Entry 8BWS (electron microscopy, 3.20 A resolution); this record covers chains A and S of the 20 polymer chains in the assembly.

[Chain A]
Protein: DNA-directed RNA polymerase III subunit RPC1
Source organism: Saccharomyces cerevisiae S288C
Notes: EC 2.7.7.6
Reference sequence: P04051 (RPC1_YEAST); residue numbers follow UniProt; this construct covers 1-1460
Sequence (1460 residues; numbered 1 to 1460; the number before each row is that of its first residue):
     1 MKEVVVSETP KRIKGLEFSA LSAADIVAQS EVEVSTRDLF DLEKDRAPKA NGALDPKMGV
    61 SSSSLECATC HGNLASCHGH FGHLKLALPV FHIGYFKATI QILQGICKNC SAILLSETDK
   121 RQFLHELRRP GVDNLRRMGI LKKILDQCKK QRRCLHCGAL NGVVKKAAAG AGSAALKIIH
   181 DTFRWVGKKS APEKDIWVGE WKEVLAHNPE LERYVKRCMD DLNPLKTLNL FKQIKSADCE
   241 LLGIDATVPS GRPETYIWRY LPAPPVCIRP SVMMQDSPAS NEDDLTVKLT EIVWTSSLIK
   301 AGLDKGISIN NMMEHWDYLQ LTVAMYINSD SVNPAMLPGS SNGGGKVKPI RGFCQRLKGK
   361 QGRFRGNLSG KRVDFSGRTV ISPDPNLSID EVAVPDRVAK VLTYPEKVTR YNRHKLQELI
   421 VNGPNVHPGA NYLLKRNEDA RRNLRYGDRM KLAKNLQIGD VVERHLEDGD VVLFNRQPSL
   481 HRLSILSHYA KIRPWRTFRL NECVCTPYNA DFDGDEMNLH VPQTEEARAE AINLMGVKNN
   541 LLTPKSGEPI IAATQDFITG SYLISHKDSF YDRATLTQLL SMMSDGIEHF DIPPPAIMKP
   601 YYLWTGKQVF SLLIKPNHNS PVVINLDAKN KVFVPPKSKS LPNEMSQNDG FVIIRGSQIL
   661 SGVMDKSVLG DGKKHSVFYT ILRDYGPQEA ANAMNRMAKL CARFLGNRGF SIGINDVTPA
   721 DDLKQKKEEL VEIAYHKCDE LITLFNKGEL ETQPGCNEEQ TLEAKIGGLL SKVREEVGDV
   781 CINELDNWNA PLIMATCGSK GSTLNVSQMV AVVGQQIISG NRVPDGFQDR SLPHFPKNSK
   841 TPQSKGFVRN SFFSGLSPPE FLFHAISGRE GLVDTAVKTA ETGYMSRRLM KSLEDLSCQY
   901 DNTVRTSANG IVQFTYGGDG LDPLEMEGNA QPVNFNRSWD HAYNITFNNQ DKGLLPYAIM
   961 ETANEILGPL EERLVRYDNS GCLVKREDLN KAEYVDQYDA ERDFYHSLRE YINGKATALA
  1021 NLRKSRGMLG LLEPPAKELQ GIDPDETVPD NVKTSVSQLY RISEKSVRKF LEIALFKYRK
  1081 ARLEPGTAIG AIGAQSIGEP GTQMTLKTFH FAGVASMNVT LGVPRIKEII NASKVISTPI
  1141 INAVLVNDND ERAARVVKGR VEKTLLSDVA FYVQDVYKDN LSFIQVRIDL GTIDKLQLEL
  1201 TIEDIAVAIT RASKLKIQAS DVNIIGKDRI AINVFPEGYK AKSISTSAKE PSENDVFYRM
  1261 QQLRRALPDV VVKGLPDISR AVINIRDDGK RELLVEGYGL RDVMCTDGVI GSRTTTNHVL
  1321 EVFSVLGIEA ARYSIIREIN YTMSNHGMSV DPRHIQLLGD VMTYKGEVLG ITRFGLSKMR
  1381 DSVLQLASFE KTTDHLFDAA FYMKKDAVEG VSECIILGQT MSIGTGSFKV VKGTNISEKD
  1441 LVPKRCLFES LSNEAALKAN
Unresolved in the structure: 1, 274-279, 335-348, 1237-1251
Curated features (UniProtKB/Swiss-Prot):
  - region: Pro-858 to Glu-870 (Bridging helix)
  - binding site (Zn(2+)): Cys-67, Cys-70, Cys-77, His-80, Cys-107, Cys-110, Cys-154
  - binding site (Mg(2+)): Asp-511, Asp-513, Asp-515
  - mutagenesis: Thr-506 (T506I: Temperature-sensitive), Asn-509 (N509Y: Temperature-sensitive), Asn-518 (N518Q: Temperature-sensitive)
Metal / ion sites: Zn2+ site 1: Cys-67, Cys-70, Cys-77, His-80; Zn2+ site 2: Cys-107, Cys-110, Cys-154, Cys-157; Mg2+: Asp-511, Asp-513, Asp-515 (shared with 1 residue of chain R)
Residues lining bound ligands: 4QM ((3R,5S,7R,8R,9S,10S,12S,13R,14S,17R)-10,13-dimethyl-17-[(2R)-pentan-2-yl]-2,3,4,5,6,7,8,9,11,12,14,15,16,17-tetradecahydro-1H-cyclopenta[a]phenanthrene-3,7,12-triol): Lys-1134, Asp-1277, Tyr-1298, His-1318, Leu-1320, Glu-1321, Ser-1324

[Chain S]
Molecule: Non-template DNA
Sequence (52 nucleotides; row label = number of the first residue in the row):
     1 GCAGCCTAGT TGATCTCATA GCCCATTCCT ACTCAGGAGA AGGAGCAGAG CG
Unresolved in the structure: 1-33

[Interface between chain A and chain S]
Residue-residue contacts (7; chain A residue first):
  Lys-165(A) with DG42(S), hydrogen bond to the phosphate; DG43(S), salt bridge to the phosphate
  Arg-184(A) with DG43(S), salt bridge to the phosphate
  Ser-1133(A) with DA38(S), phosphate contact
  Lys-1134(A) with DG39(S), salt bridge to the phosphate
  Phe-1374(A) with DA38(S), phosphate contact; DG39(S), sugar contact
Interface residues without a listed pair, chain A (8 interface residues in all): Gln-104, Lys-166, Arg-1373
Interface residues without a listed pair, chain S (5 interface residues in all): DG37

[Overview]
Chain A and chain S form an interface of 8 and 5 residues respectively; the contacts include 1 hydrogen bond
and 3 salt bridges. Polar contacts include Lys-165(A)/DG42(S), Lys-165(A)/DG43(S) and Arg-184(A)/DG43(S).
Bound to chain A: compound 4QM.
Here chain A is DNA-directed RNA polymerase III subunit RPC1 (Saccharomyces cerevisiae S288C) and chain S is
Non-template DNA. Entry 8BWS (Structure of yeast RNA Polymerase III elongation complex at 3.3 A) was
determined by electron microscopy (same publication as 7Z0H, 7Z2Z, 7Z30 and 7Z31).
